4UEO - chains A and B; structure by X-ray diffraction, 2.00 A resolution.

# Chain A (and B)
Protein: Galactitol-1-phosphate 5-dehydrogenase
From: Escherichia coli
Notes: EC 1.1.1.251; chain B of this document is another copy of the same molecule, construct and numbering; everything in this record applies to it too
UniProt: P0A9S3 (GATD_ECOLI); residues 1-346 here = UniProt positions 1-346
Amino-acid sequence (346 residues; row label = number of the first residue in the row):
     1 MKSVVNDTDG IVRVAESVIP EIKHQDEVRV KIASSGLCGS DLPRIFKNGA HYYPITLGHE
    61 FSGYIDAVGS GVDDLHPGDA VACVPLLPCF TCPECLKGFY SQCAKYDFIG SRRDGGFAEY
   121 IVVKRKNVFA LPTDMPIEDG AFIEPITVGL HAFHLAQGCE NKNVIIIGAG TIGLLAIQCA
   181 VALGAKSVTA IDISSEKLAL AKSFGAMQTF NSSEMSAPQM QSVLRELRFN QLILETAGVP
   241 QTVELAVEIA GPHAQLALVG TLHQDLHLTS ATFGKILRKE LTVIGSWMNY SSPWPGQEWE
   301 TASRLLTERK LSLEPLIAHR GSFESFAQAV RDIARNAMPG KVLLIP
Ion coordination: Zn2+ site 1: C38, H59; Zn2+ site 2: C89, C92, C95, C103; Zn2+ site 3: H267 (shared with H267(B), E300(B) of chain B)

# How chain A and chain B interact
Pairs across the interface (91; chain A residue first):
  P93(A) - R228(B)
  P93(A) - F229(B)
  E94(A) - R228(B)  salt bridge
  E94(A) - F229(B)
  E94(A) - P252(B)
  K97(A) - F229(B)
  F99(A) - F229(B)  hydrophobic
  F99(A) - P252(B)  hydrophobic
  F99(A) - H253(B)
  Q102(A) - H253(B)
  Q102(A) - R278(B)  hydrogen bond (side chain-backbone)
  Q102(A) - K279(B)
  Q102(A) - E280(B)  hydrogen bond
  H151(A) - E280(B)  salt bridge
  L155(A) - E280(B)
  R228(A) - P93(B)
  R228(A) - E94(B)  salt bridge
  F229(A) - P93(B)  hydrophobic
  F229(A) - E94(B)
  F229(A) - K97(B)
  F229(A) - F99(B)  hydrophobic
  V243(A) - F273(B)  hydrophobic
  P252(A) - E94(B)
  P252(A) - Q102(B)
  H253(A) - F99(B)
  H253(A) - Q102(B)  hydrogen bond
  L258(A) - F273(B)  hydrophobic
  L258(A) - L277(B)
  V259(A) - L277(B)
  G260(A) - F273(B)
  G260(A) - L277(B)
  L262(A) - S270(B)
  L262(A) - F273(B)  hydrophobic
  H263(A) - S270(B)
  Q264(A) - S270(B)  hydrogen bond (backbone-side chain)
  D265(A) - H267(B)  salt bridge
  D265(A) - L268(B)
  D265(A) - T269(B)
  D265(A) - S270(B)  hydrogen bond (side chain-backbone)
  L266(A) - L266(B)
  L266(A) - H267(B)
  L266(A) - L268(B)  hydrogen bond (backbone-backbone)
  L266(A) - F273(B)  hydrophobic
  H267(A) - D265(B)  salt bridge
  H267(A) - L266(B)
  H267(A) - H267(B)
  L268(A) - D265(B)
  L268(A) - L266(B)  hydrogen bond (backbone-backbone)
  T269(A) - D265(B)
  S270(A) - L262(B)
  S270(A) - Q264(B)
  S270(A) - D265(B)  hydrogen bond (backbone-side chain)
  F273(A) - V243(B)  hydrophobic
  F273(A) - L258(B)  hydrophobic
  F273(A) - G260(B)
  F273(A) - L262(B)  hydrophobic
  I276(A) - G285(B)
  L277(A) - L258(B)  hydrophobic
  L277(A) - V259(B)
  L277(A) - G260(B)
  L277(A) - G285(B)
  L277(A) - S286(B)
  L277(A) - W287(B)
  R278(A) - Q102(B)  hydrogen bond (backbone-side chain)
  R278(A) - W287(B)
  K279(A) - Q102(B)
  E280(A) - S101(B)
  E280(A) - Q102(B)
  E280(A) - H151(B)  salt bridge
  E280(A) - L155(B)
  E280(A) - G285(B)
  E280(A) - S286(B)
  E280(A) - W287(B)  hydrogen bond (side chain-backbone)
  L281(A) - V283(B)
  L281(A) - I284(B)
  L281(A) - G285(B)  hydrogen bond (backbone-backbone)
  T282(A) - T282(B)
  T282(A) - V283(B)
  V283(A) - L281(B)
  V283(A) - T282(B)
  V283(A) - V283(B)  hydrogen bond (backbone-backbone)
  I284(A) - L281(B)
  G285(A) - I276(B)
  G285(A) - L277(B)
  G285(A) - E280(B)
  G285(A) - L281(B)  hydrogen bond (backbone-backbone)
  S286(A) - L277(B)
  S286(A) - E280(B)
  W287(A) - L277(B)
  W287(A) - R278(B)
  W287(A) - E280(B)  hydrogen bond (backbone-side chain)
Interface residues without a listed pair, chain A (39 interface residues in all): S101, T261
Interface residues without a listed pair, chain B (40 interface residues in all): R225, T261, H263

# In short
Chain A and chain B form an interface of 39 and 40 residues respectively, with 14 hydrogen bonds and 6 salt
bridges. Polar contacts include E94(A)-R228(B), H151(A)-E280(B) and D265(A)-H267(B). The Zn2+ site 1 is built
by C38(A) and H59(A).
Both chains are Galactitol-1-phosphate 5-dehydrogenase (Escherichia coli). Entry 4UEO (Open state of
galactitol-1-phosphate 5-dehydrogenase from E. coli, with zinc in the catalytic site) was determined by X-ray
diffraction together with 4UEJ and 4UEK from the same study.
